Entry 2JG0 (X-ray diffraction, 1.50 A resolution); this record covers chain A.

Chain A:
Protein: Periplasmic trehalase
Organism: Escherichia coli
Notes: EC 3.2.1.28
UniProt: P13482 (TREA_ECOLI); residue numbers follow UniProt; this construct covers 31-565
Sequence (535 residues; each row starts with the number of its first residue):
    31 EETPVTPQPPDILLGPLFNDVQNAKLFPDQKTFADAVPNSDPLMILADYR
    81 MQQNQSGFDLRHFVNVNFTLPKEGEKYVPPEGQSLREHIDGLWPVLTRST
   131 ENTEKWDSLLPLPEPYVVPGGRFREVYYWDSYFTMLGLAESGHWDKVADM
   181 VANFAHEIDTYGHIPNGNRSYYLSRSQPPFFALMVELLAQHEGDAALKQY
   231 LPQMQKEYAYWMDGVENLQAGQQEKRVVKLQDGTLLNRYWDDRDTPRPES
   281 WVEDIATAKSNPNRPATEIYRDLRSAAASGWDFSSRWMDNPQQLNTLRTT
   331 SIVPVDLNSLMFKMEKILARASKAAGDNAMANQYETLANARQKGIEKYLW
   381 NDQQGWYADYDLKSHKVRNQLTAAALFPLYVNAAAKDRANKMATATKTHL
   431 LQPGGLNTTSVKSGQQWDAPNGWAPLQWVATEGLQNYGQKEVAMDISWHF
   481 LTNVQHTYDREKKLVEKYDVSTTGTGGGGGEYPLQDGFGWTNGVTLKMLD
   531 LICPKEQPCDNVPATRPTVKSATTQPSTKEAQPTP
Not modelled in the structure: 31-36, 103-106, 548-565
Disulfide bonds: Cys533-Cys539
UniProt features mapped onto this chain:
  - active site (Proton donor/acceptor): Asp312, Glu496
  - binding site (substrate): Arg152, Trp159, Asp160, Asn196, Arg205 to Gln207, Arg277 to Glu279, Gly310, Glu511

Summary:
From UniProt: active-site residues Asp312 and Glu496 and 12 substrate-binding residues.
Chain A is Periplasmic trehalase (Escherichia coli); the structure, Family 37 trehalase from Escherichia coli
in complex with 1- thiatrehazolin, was determined by X-ray diffraction (same publication as 2JF4).
